PDB entry 1W8Y | X-ray diffraction, 2.40 A resolution | chain A

# Chain A
Name: D-alanyl-D-alanine carboxypeptidase
Organism: Actinomadura sp
Notes: EC 3.4.16.4
UniProtKB: P39045 (DAC_ACTSP); residues 1-489 here correspond to UniProt positions 50-538 (UniProt number = residue number + 49)
Chain sequence (489 residues; numbered 1 to 489; the number before each row is that of its first residue):
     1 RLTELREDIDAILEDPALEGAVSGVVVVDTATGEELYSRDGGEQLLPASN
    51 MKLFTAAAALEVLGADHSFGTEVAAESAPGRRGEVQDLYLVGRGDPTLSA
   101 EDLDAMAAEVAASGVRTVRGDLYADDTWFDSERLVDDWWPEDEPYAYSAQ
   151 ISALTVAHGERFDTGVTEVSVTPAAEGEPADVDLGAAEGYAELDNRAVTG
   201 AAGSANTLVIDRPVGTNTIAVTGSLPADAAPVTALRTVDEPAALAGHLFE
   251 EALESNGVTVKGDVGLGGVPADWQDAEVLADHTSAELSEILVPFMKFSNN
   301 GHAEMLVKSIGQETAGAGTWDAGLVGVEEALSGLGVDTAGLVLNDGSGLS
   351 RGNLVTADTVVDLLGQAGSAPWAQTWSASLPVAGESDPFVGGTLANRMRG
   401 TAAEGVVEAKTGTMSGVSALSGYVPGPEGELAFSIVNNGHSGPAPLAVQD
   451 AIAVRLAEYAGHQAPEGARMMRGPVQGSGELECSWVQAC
Unresolved in the structure: 468-489
Covalent attachments: compound NCF linked to Ser-49
Bound ions: Mg2+ site 1: Glu-188, His-247, Glu-251; Mg2+ site 2 near His-462 (its only coordinating residue here)
Ligand contacts: NCF ((2R)-2-{(1R)-2-oxo-1-[(2-thienylacetyl)amino]ethyl}-5,6-dihydro-2H-1,3-thiazine-4-carboxylic acid): Ala-48, Lys-52, Asp-142, Tyr-147, Ser-298, Asn-300, Leu-349, Thr-393, Lys-410, Thr-411, Gly-412, Thr-413, Met-414
UniProt features mapped onto this chain:
  - active site: Ser-49 (Acyl-ester intermediate), Lys-52 (Proton acceptor), Ser-298
  - binding site (substrate): Lys-410
From the paper describing this entry:
  - binding site for NCF: Ser-49, Asp-142, Tyr-147, Asn-300, Thr-411, Thr-413, Met-414
  - conformationally variable residues (side-chain flip): Thr-413
  - catalytic residues: Lys-52, Ser-298, Lys-410 (proposed by the authors, not directly observed)

# Summary
Covalently linked compound NCF: at Ser-49. Glu-188, His-247 and Glu-251 coordinate Mg2+ site 1. UniProt lists
3 active-site residues and substrate-binding residue Lys-410. From the paper: catalytic residues Lys-52,
Ser-298 and Lys-410; a binding site for NCF at Ser-49, Asp-142 and Tyr-147 among others.
Chain A is D-alanyl-D-alanine carboxypeptidase (Actinomadura sp); the structure, Crystal structure of the
nitrocefin acyl-DD-peptidase from Actinomadura R39, was determined by X-ray diffraction together with 1W79 and
1W8Q from the same study.
